Entry 8DR1 (electron microscopy, 2.14 A resolution); this record covers chains C and D of the 12 polymer chains in the assembly.

[Chain C]
Molecule: Replication factor C subunit 3
Organism: Saccharomyces cerevisiae
UniProtKB: P38629 (RFC3_YEAST); residues 1-340 here = UniProt positions 1-340
Sequence (340 residues; each row starts with the number of its first residue):
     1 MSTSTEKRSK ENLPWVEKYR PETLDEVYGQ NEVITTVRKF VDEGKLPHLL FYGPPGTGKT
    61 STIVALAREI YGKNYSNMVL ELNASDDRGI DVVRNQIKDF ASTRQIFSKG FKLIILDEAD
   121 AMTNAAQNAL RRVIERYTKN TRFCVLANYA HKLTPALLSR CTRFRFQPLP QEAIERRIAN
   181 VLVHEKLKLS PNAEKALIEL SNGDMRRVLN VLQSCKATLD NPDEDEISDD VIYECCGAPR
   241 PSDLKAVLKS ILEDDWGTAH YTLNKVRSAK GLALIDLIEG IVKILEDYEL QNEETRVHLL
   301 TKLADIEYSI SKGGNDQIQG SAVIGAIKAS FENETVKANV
Not modelled in the structure: 1-6, 337-340
Bound ions: Mg2+: Thr-60 (together with ATP-gamma-S)
Small-molecule neighbours:
  - ATP-gamma-S (AGS; phosphothiophosphoric acid-adenylate ester), molecule 1: Val-16, Tyr-19, Arg-20, Pro-21, Glu-26, Val-27, Tyr-28, Pro-54, Pro-55, Gly-56, Thr-57, Gly-58, Lys-59, Thr-60, Ser-61, Glu-118, Asn-148, Leu-169, Arg-177, Met-205, Arg-206, Leu-209
  - ATP-gamma-S (AGS), molecule 2: Arg-131, Glu-135, Ala-156, Arg-160

[Chain D]
Molecule: Replication factor C subunit 2
Organism: Saccharomyces cerevisiae
UniProtKB: P40348 (RFC2_YEAST); residue numbers follow UniProt; this construct covers 1-353
Sequence (353 residues; each row starts with the number of its first residue):
     1 MFEGFGPNKK RKISKLAAEQ SLAQQPWVEK YRPKNLDEVT AQDHAVTVLK KTLKSANLPH
    61 MLFYGPPGTG KTSTILALTK ELYGPDLMKS RILELNASDE RGISIVREKV KNFARLTVSK
   121 PSKHDLENYP CPPYKIIILD EADSMTADAQ SALRRTMETY SGVTRFCLIC NYVTRIIDPL
   181 ASRCSKFRFK ALDASNAIDR LRFISEQENV KCDDGVLERI LDISAGDLRR GITLLQSASK
   241 GAQYLGDGKN ITSTQVEELA GVVPHDILIE IVEKVKSGDF DEIKKYVNTF MKSGWSAASV
   301 VNQLHEYYIT NDNFDTNFKN QISWLLFTTD SRLNNGTNEH IQLLNLLVKI SQL
Not modelled in the structure: 1-10
Bound ions: Mg2+: Thr-72 (together with ATP-gamma-S)
Small-molecule neighbours:
  - ATP-gamma-S (AGS; phosphothiophosphoric acid-adenylate ester), molecule 1: Val-28, Tyr-31, Arg-32, Pro-33, Glu-38, Val-39, Thr-40, Gln-42, Pro-66, Pro-67, Gly-68, Thr-69, Gly-70, Lys-71, Thr-72, Ser-73, Asn-171, Leu-192, Arg-200, Leu-228, Arg-229, Ile-232
  - ATP-gamma-S (AGS), molecule 2: Arg-154, Glu-158, Pro-179, Arg-183

[Interface between chain C and chain D]
Residue-residue contacts (91):
  Lys-7(C) / Pro-133(D)  hydrogen bond (backbone-backbone)
  Lys-7(C) / Gly-162(D)  hydrogen bond (backbone-backbone)
  Lys-7(C) / Val-163(D)
  Arg-8(C) / Pro-133(D)
  Glu-11(C) / Asn-57(D)
  Asn-12(C) / Ala-56(D)  hydrogen bond (side chain-backbone)
  Asn-12(C) / Asn-57(D)
  Asn-12(C) / Arg-165(D)  hydrogen bond (backbone-side chain)
  Leu-13(C) / Asn-57(D)
  Leu-13(C) / Ser-161(D)
  Leu-13(C) / Gly-162(D)
  Leu-13(C) / Arg-165(D)
  Pro-14(C) / Pro-59(D)  hydrophobic
  Pro-14(C) / Arg-165(D)
  Trp-15(C) / Asn-57(D)
  Glu-17(C) / Glu-158(D)
  Glu-17(C) / Ser-161(D)
  Arg-20(C) / Glu-158(D)  salt bridge
  Thr-60(C) / Arg-155(D)
  Asn-83(C) / Arg-155(D)
  Ala-84(C) / Ser-151(D)
  Ala-84(C) / Ala-152(D)
  Ser-85(C) / Arg-107(D)
  Ser-85(C) / Lys-111(D)  hydrogen bond
  Ser-85(C) / Ala-152(D)
  Ser-85(C) / Thr-156(D)
  Asp-86(C) / Lys-111(D)  salt bridge
  Asp-117(C) / Arg-155(D)  salt bridge
  Glu-118(C) / Arg-154(D)  salt bridge
  Glu-118(C) / Arg-155(D)
  Glu-118(C) / Arg-183(D)  salt bridge
  Asn-148(C) / Arg-154(D)  hydrogen bond
  Tyr-149(C) / Pro-179(D)
  Asp-204(C) / Ser-182(D)  hydrogen bond
  Arg-206(C) / Glu-158(D)  salt bridge
  Arg-206(C) / Ser-182(D)  hydrogen bond
  Arg-206(C) / Arg-183(D)
  Arg-207(C) / Ala-181(D)  hydrogen bond (side chain-backbone)
  Arg-207(C) / Ser-182(D)
  Arg-207(C) / Cys-184(D)  hydrogen bond (side chain-backbone)
  Arg-207(C) / Lys-186(D)
  Asn-210(C) / Ser-182(D)
  Asn-210(C) / Arg-183(D)
  Asn-210(C) / Cys-184(D)
  Asn-210(C) / Ser-185(D)
  Gln-213(C) / Asn-57(D)  hydrogen bond (side chain-backbone)
  Ser-214(C) / Val-48(D)
  Ser-214(C) / Ser-185(D)
  Ala-217(C) / Val-48(D)  hydrophobic
  Ala-217(C) / Lys-51(D)  hydrogen bond (backbone-side chain)
  Thr-218(C) / Val-48(D)
  Thr-218(C) / Lys-51(D)
  Leu-219(C) / Lys-51(D)  hydrogen bond (backbone-side chain)
  Glu-234(C) / His-44(D)
  Cys-235(C) / His-44(D)
  Gly-237(C) / Arg-188(D)  hydrogen bond (backbone-side chain)
  Trp-256(C) / Thr-316(D)
  Trp-256(C) / Lys-319(D)
  Trp-256(C) / Asn-320(D)  hydrogen bond
  Trp-256(C) / Ser-323(D)
  Lys-270(C) / Lys-190(D)  hydrogen bond (backbone-side chain)
  Gly-271(C) / Arg-188(D)  hydrogen bond (backbone-side chain)
  Gly-271(C) / Lys-190(D)
  Leu-272(C) / Arg-188(D)
  Ala-273(C) / Arg-188(D)
  Lys-302(C) / Trp-324(D)
  Asp-305(C) / Phe-327(D)
  Ile-306(C) / Phe-327(D)  hydrophobic
  Ser-309(C) / Phe-327(D)
  Ser-309(C) / Ser-331(D)  hydrogen bond
  Ser-311(C) / Tyr-172(D)
  Ser-311(C) / Thr-174(D)
  Lys-312(C) / Tyr-172(D)
  Lys-312(C) / Asn-334(D)  hydrogen bond (backbone-side chain)
  Gly-313(C) / Tyr-172(D)
  Gly-314(C) / Asp-330(D)
  Asn-315(C) / Asn-302(D)  hydrogen bond
  Asn-315(C) / Asp-330(D)  hydrogen bond (backbone-side chain)
  Gln-317(C) / His-305(D)
  Ile-318(C) / Val-301(D)  hydrophobic
  Ile-318(C) / His-305(D)
  Ile-318(C) / Leu-326(D)
  Ile-318(C) / Phe-327(D)  hydrophobic
  Ser-321(C) / His-305(D)  hydrogen bond
  Ser-321(C) / Ser-323(D)
  Ala-322(C) / Phe-327(D)  hydrophobic
  Gly-325(C) / Asn-320(D)
  Gly-325(C) / Ser-323(D)
  Lys-328(C) / Asn-320(D)
  Glu-332(C) / Thr-316(D)
  Glu-332(C) / Asn-320(D)  hydrogen bond
Also at the interface, not in a pair above, chain C (57 interface residues in all): Pro-55, Gly-257, His-260, Asp-276, Gln-319, Ala-329
Also at the interface, not in a pair above, chain D (54 interface residues in all): Thr-47, Ser-55, Leu-58, His-60, Leu-126, Cys-131, Tyr-134, Asp-178, Phe-187, Ile-309, Thr-310

[Summary]
Chain C and chain D form an interface of 57 and 54 residues respectively; the contacts include 23 hydrogen
bonds and 6 salt bridges. Among the polar pairs are Arg-20(C)/Glu-158(D), Asp-86(C)/Lys-111(D) and
Asp-117(C)/Arg-155(D). One ATP-gamma-S molecule is bound between chain C and chain D.
Here chain C is Replication factor C subunit 3 and chain D is Replication factor C subunit 2, both from
Saccharomyces cerevisiae. Entry 8DR1 (Consensus closed state of RFC:PCNA bound to a 3' ss/dsDNA junction
(DNA2)) was determined by electron microscopy together with 8DQW, 8DQX, 8DQZ, 8DR0, 8DR3, 8DR4 and 3 further
entries from the same study.
